6N0Q - chain A; structure by X-ray diffraction, 2.04 A resolution.

[Chain A]
Molecule: Serine/threonine-protein kinase B-raf
From: Homo sapiens
Notes: EC 2.7.11.1
Reference sequence: P15056 (BRAF_HUMAN); numbering as in UniProt (aligned over 445-723)
Sequence (281 residues; each row starts with the number of its first residue):
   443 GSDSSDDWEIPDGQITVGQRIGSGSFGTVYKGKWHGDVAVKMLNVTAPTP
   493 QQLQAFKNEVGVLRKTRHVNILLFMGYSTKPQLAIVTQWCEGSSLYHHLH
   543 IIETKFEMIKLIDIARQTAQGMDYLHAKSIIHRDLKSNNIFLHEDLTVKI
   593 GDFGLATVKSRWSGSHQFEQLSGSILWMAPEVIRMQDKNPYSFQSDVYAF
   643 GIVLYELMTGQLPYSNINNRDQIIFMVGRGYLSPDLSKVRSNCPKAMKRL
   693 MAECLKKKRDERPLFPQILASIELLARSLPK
Disordered / not traced: 443-445, 597-613, 628-629, 722-723
Sequence notes: expression tag (443-444)
Ligand contacts: K7S (N-[4-methyl-3-(1-methyl-2-oxo-2,3-dihydro-1H-benzimidazol-5-yl)phenyl]-3-(trifluoromethyl)benzamide): Ile463, Val471, Ala481, Val482, Lys483, Glu501, Val504, Leu505, Thr508, Ile513, Leu514, Ile527, Thr529, Trp531, Leu567, Ile572, His574, Phe583, Ile592, Gly593, Asp594, Phe595
Swiss-Prot annotation at these positions:
  - active site: Asp576 (Proton acceptor)
  - binding site (ATP): Ile463 to Val471, Lys483
  - modified residue: Ser446 (Phosphoserine), Ser447 (Phosphoserine), Arg671 (Omega-N-methylarginine)
  - cross-link: Lys578 (Glycyl lysine isopeptide (Lys-Gly) (interchain with G-Cter in ubiquitin))
  - natural variant: Arg462 (R462I: In CRC), Ile463 (I463S: In CRC), Gly464 (G464E: In CRC; G464V: In a colorectal cancer cell line), Gly466 (G466A: In melanoma; G466E: In melanoma; G466V: In LNCR), Ser467 (S467A: In CFC1), Phe468 (F468S: In CFC1), Gly469 (G469A: In NHL; G469E: In CFC1 and colon cancer; G469R: In NHL; G469V: In a colorectal adenocarcinoma sample), Leu485 (L485F: In CFC1), Lys499 (K499E: In CFC1; K499N: In CFC1), Glu501 (E501G: In CFC1; E501K: In CFC1), Leu525 (L525P: In CFC1), Trp531 (W531C: In NS7), 12 further natural variant entries in UniProt
  - mutagenesis: Lys483 (K483S: Reduces kinase activity with MAP2K1), Arg509 (R509H: Loss of MAP2K1-mediated-BRAF-KSR1 dimerization), Lys578 (K578R: Blocks EGF-induced ubiquitination and ERK activation), Ile666 (I666R: No effect on MAP2K1-mediated-BRAF-KSR1 dimerization, however loss of BRAF-mediated phosphorylation of MAP2K1), Arg671 (R671K: Increased kinase activity and stability in response to EGF treatment)

[In short]
Bound to chain A: compound K7S. From UniProt: active-site residue Asp576, 10 ATP-binding residues and 5
mutagenesis sites.
Chain A is Serine/threonine-protein kinase B-raf (Homo sapiens); the structure, BRAF in complex with
N-(4-methyl-3-(1-methyl-2-oxo-2,3-dihydro-1H-benzo[d]imidazol-5-yl)phenyl)-3-(trifluoromethyl)benzamide, was
determined by X-ray diffraction (same publication as 6N0P).
